8Z50 - chains A and B of the 3 polymer chains in the assembly; structure by X-ray diffraction, 2.80 A resolution.

Chain A:
Name: Histone chaperone ASF1A
Organism: Homo sapiens
UniProtKB: Q9Y294 (ASF1A_HUMAN); residues 1-173 here = UniProt positions 1-173
Sequence (180 residues; each row starts with the number of its first residue):
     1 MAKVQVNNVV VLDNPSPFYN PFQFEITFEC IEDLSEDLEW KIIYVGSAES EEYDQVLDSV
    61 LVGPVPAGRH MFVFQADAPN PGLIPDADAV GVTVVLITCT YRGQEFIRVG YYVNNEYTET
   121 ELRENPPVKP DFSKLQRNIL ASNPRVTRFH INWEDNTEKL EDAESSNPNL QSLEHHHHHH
Disordered / not traced: 154-180
Sequence notes: expression tag (174-180)
Curated features (UniProtKB/Swiss-Prot):
  - motif: I31 to D37 (Required for interaction with HIRA)

Chain B:
Name: Histone H3.1t
Organism: Homo sapiens
UniProtKB: Q16695 (H31T_HUMAN); residues 0-135 here correspond to UniProt positions 1-136 (UniProt number = residue number + 1)
Sequence (136 residues; numbered 0 to 135; the number before each row is that of its first residue; numbering starts at 0):
     0 MARTKQTARK STGGKAPRKQ LATKVARKSA PATGGVKKPH RYRPGTVALR EIRRYQKSTE
    60 LLIRKLPFQR LMREIAQDFK TDLRFQSSAV MALQEACESY LVGLFEDTNL CVIHAKRVTI
   120 MPKDIQLARR IRGERA
Disordered / not traced: 0-59, 134-135
Curated features (UniProtKB/Swiss-Prot):
  - modified residue: R2 (Asymmetric dimethylarginine), T3 (Phosphothreonine), K4 (Allysine), Q5 (5-glutamyl dopamine), T6 (Phosphothreonine), R8 (Citrulline), K9 (N6,N6,N6-trimethyllysine), S10 (ADP-ribosylserine), T11 (Phosphothreonine), K14 (N6-(2-hydroxyisobutyryl)lysine), R17 (Asymmetric dimethylarginine), K18 (N6-(2-hydroxyisobutyryl)lysine), K23 (N6-(2-hydroxyisobutyryl)lysine), R26 (Citrulline), K27 (N6,N6,N6-trimethyllysine), S28 (ADP-ribosylserine), K36 (N6,N6,N6-trimethyllysine), K37 (N6-methyllysine), Y41 (Phosphotyrosine), K56 (N6,N6,N6-trimethyllysine) and 8 more in UniProt

Interface between chain A and chain B:
Pairs across the interface - 34 pairs, chain A then chain B:
  A48(A) - K122(B)
  A48(A) - Q125(B)
  A48(A) - L126(B)  hydrophobic
  E49(A) - Q125(B)
  E51(A) - R129(B)  salt bridge
  D54(A) - R129(B)  salt bridge
  V92(A) - C110(B)
  V92(A) - K122(B)  hydrogen bond (backbone-side chain)
  V92(A) - L126(B)
  T93(A) - L126(B)
  V94(A) - L126(B)  hydrophobic
  V94(A) - I130(B)  hydrophobic
  L96(A) - R129(B)
  L96(A) - I130(B)
  R108(A) - R129(B)  hydrogen bond (side chain-backbone)
  R108(A) - I130(B)
  R108(A) - R131(B)
  R108(A) - G132(B)
  G110(A) - I130(B)
  Y111(A) - I130(B)
  Y112(A) - D106(B)  hydrogen bond
  Y112(A) - L109(B)  hydrophobic
  Y112(A) - C110(B)  hydrophobic
  Y112(A) - L126(B)
  Y112(A) - A127(B)
  Y112(A) - I130(B)  hydrophobic
  N114(A) - H113(B)
  E116(A) - H113(B)
  L140(A) - H113(B)
  N143(A) - L109(B)
  R145(A) - D106(B)  salt bridge
  R145(A) - I130(B)
  T147(A) - R131(B)
  F149(A) - R131(B)
Also at the interface, not in a pair above, chain A (20 interface residues in all): V45

In short:
20 residues of chain A face 12 of chain B across their interface, with 3 hydrogen bonds and 3 salt bridges.
Among the polar pairs are E51(A)-R129(B), D54(A)-R129(B) and R145(A)-D106(B).
Chain A is Histone chaperone ASF1A and chain B is Histone H3.1t, both from Homo sapiens; the structure,
Crystal structure of the ASF1-H3T-H4 complex, was determined by X-ray diffraction.
